PDB entry 6JXD | X-ray diffraction, 2.25 A resolution | chains E and J of the 10 polymer chains in the assembly

== Chain E ==
Molecule: Histone H3.1
Source organism: Homo sapiens
Reference sequence: P68431 (H31_HUMAN); residues 38-134 here correspond to UniProt positions 39-135 (UniProt number = residue number + 1)
Amino-acid sequence (97 residues; each row starts with the number of its first residue):
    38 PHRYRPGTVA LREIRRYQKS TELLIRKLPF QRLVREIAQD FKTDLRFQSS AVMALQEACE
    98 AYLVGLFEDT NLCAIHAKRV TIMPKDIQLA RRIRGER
Ion coordination: Mn2+: Asp77 (shared with 1 residue of chain D)
UniProt features mapped onto this chain:
  - modified residue: Tyr41 (Phosphotyrosine), Lys56 (N6,N6,N6-trimethyllysine), Ser57 (Phosphoserine), Lys64 (N6-(2-hydroxyisobutyryl)lysine), Lys79 (N6,N6,N6-trimethyllysine), Thr80 (Phosphothreonine), Ser86 (Phosphoserine), Thr107 (Phosphothreonine), Lys115 (N6-acetyllysine), Lys122 (N6-(2-hydroxyisobutyryl)lysine)

== Chain J ==
Molecule: 147-nt DNA strand
Source organism: Homo sapiens
Sequence (147 nucleotides; each row starts with the number of its first residue; numbers below 1 keep their minus sign (DC-71 is residue -71)):
   -71 CATATATGCC GGTCTCACAC GTGCCTGGAG ACTAGTAAGC GCTTCTAGTG GCGGTTAAAA
   -11 CGCGGTAGAC AGCGCGTACG TGCGTTTAAG CGGTGCTAGA GCTGTCTACG ACCAATTGAG
    49 CGGCCTCGGC ACCGGGATAT ATGGTAC
Ion coordination: Mn2+ site 1: DC-71, DG27; Mn2+ site 2 near DA-70 (its only coordinating residue here); Mn2+ site 3 near DG-61 (its only coordinating residue here); Mn2+ site 4 near DA-34 (its only coordinating residue here); Mn2+ site 5 near DG50 (its only coordinating residue here); Mn2+ site 6 near DG62 (its only coordinating residue here)

== How chain E and chain J interact ==
Contacting residue pairs - 25 pairs, chain E then chain J:
  His39(E) with DT70(J), sugar contact
  Arg40(E) with DT70(J), phosphate contact; DG71(J), phosphate contact
  Tyr41(E) with DA69(J), phosphate contact; DT70(J), phosphate contact
  Arg42(E) with DA-5(J), salt bridge to the phosphate; DT70(J), hydrogen bond to the phosphate
  Pro43(E) with DA-5(J), sugar contact
  Thr45(E) with DA69(J), phosphate contact; DT70(J), hydrogen bond to the phosphate
  Arg63(E) with DA-14(J), hydrogen bond to the sugar; DA-13(J), phosphate contact
  Arg72(E) with DT-23(J), salt bridge to the phosphate
  Arg83(E) with DG-24(J), phosphate contact; DT-23(J), phosphate contact
  Phe84(E) with DG-24(J), sugar contact; DT-23(J), hydrogen bond to the phosphate
  Gln85(E) with DG-24(J), phosphate contact
  Ser86(E) with DG-24(J), hydrogen bond to the phosphate
  Arg116(E) with DA-3(J), phosphate contact; DC-2(J), phosphate contact
  Val117(E) with DA-3(J), hydrogen bond to the phosphate
  Thr118(E) with DG-4(J), phosphate contact; DA-3(J), hydrogen bond to the phosphate
  Met120(E) with DC-2(J), phosphate contact
Interface residues without a listed pair, chain E (18 interface residues in all): Leu82, Lys115
Interface residues without a listed pair, chain J (13 interface residues in all): DG-8, DT-6

== Summary ==
The interface between chain E and chain J involves 18 residues on one side and 13 on the other, with 7
hydrogen bonds and 2 salt bridges. Among the polar pairs are Arg63(E)-DA-14(J), Arg42(E)-DT70(J) and
Thr45(E)-DT70(J).
Chain E is Histone H3.1 and chain J is a 147-nt DNA strand, both from Homo sapiens; the structure, Human
nucleosome core particle with cohesive end DNA termini, was determined by X-ray diffraction, deposited
together with 6IPU, 6K1I, 6K1J and 6K1K.
